Entry 1Q5R (X-ray diffraction, 3.10 A resolution); this record covers chains J and K of the 14 polymer chains in the assembly.

Chain J (and K):
Name: proteasome beta-type subunit 1
Organism: Rhodococcus erythropolis
Notes: chain K of this document is another copy of the same molecule, construct and numbering; everything in this record applies to it too
UniProtKB: Q53079 (Q53079_RHOER); residues -65 to 228 here correspond to UniProt positions 1-294 (UniProt number = residue number + 66)
Amino-acid sequence (294 residues; numbered -65 to 229; 1 number in that range is skipped by the numbering (no residue carries it; nothing is unmodelled there); the number before each row is that of its first residue; numbers below 1 keep their minus sign (Met-65 is residue -65)):
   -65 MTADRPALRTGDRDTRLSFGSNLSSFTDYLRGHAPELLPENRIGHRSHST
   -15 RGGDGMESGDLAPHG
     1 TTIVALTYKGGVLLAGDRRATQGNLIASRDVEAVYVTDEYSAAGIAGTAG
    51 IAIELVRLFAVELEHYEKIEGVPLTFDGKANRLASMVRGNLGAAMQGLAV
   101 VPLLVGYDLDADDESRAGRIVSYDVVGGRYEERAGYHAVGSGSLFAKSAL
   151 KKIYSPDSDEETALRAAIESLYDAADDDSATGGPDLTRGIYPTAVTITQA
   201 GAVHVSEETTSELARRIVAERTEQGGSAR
Not modelled in the structure: -65 to -50, -23 to -7, 220-229
Differences from the reference sequence: engineered mutation Ala-63 (Lys98 in Q53079)

How chain J and chain K interact:
Contacting residue pairs (21):
  Glu-30(J) - Arg-35(K)
  Glu-30(J) - Arg88(K)  hydrogen bond (backbone-side chain)
  Leu-29(J) - Arg88(K)
  Leu-28(J) - Arg88(K)  hydrogen bond (backbone-side chain)
  Asn-25(J) - Arg88(K)
  Arg-24(J) - Arg88(K)
  Leu-5(J) - Val125(K)
  Ala-4(J) - Asp124(K)
  Pro-3(J) - Asp124(K)
  Pro-3(J) - Tyr130(K)
  Asp30(J) - Arg133(K)  salt bridge
  Thr48(J) - Val126(K)
  Ala49(J) - Tyr130(K)
  Gly50(J) - Asp124(K)  hydrogen bond (backbone-side chain)
  Gly50(J) - Val126(K)
  Gly50(J) - Gly128(K)
  Gly50(J) - Tyr130(K)
  Ile51(J) - Val126(K)  hydrophobic
  Ile53(J) - Arg129(K)
  Glu54(J) - Arg88(K)  salt bridge
  Arg57(J) - Asn81(K)  hydrogen bond
Interface residues without a listed pair, chain J (21 interface residues in all): Leu-49, Pro-27, Leu25, Gln96, Leu98
Interface residues without a listed pair, chain K (17 interface residues in all): Asn-44, Asp-38, Leu91, Met95, Glu131, Glu132, Leu144

Overview:
21 residues of chain J and 17 residues of chain K are in contact, with 4 hydrogen bonds and 2 salt bridges.
Among the polar pairs are Asp30(J)-Arg133(K), Glu54(J)-Arg88(K) and Glu-30(J)-Arg88(K).
Chain J and chain K are both proteasome beta-type subunit 1 (Rhodococcus erythropolis); the structure, The
Rhodococcus 20S proteasome with unprocessed pro-peptides, was determined by X-ray diffraction together with
1Q5Q from the same study.
